Entry 9C3U (X-ray diffraction, 2.77 A resolution); this record covers chains A and F of the 6 polymer chains in the assembly.

# Chain A
Molecule: Methyltransferase
From: Burkholderia cenocepacia
Notes: EC 2.1.1.-
Reference sequence: A0A8I1DKW0 (A0A8I1DKW0_BURCE); residues 30-278 here correspond to UniProt positions 29-277 (UniProt number = residue number - 1)
Chain sequence (249 residues; numbered 30 to 278; the number before each row is that of its first residue):
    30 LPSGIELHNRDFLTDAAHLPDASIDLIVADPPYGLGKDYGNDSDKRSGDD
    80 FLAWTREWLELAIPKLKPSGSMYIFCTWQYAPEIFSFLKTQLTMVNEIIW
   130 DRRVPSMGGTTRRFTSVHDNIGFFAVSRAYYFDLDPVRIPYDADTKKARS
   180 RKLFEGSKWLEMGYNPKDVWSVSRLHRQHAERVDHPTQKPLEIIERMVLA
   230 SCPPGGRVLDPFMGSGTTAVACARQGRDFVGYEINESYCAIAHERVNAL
Unresolved in the structure: 69
Small-molecule neighbours: sinefungin (SFG): Arg39, Asp40, Phe41, Leu42, Asp59, Pro60, Pro61, Tyr68, Asn70, Ser72, His214, Thr216, Gln217, Lys218, Pro240, Phe241, Met242, Gly243, Ser244, Thr246, Tyr261, Glu262, Ile263, Asn264, Tyr267

# Chain F
Molecule: DNA2
Sequence (14 nucleotides; each row starts with the number of its first residue):
     1 ATGGCTAGTAAACA

# Interface between chain A and chain F
Contacting residue pairs (23):
  Arg132(A) with DA11(F), sugar contact; DA12(F), salt bridge to the phosphate
  Val133(A) with DA10(F), base contact; DA11(F), sugar contact
  Pro134(A) with DA10(F), sugar contact; DA11(F), sugar contact
  Met136(A) with DT9(F), base contact; DA10(F), base contact
  Gly137(A) with DG8(F), hydrogen bond to the base; DT9(F), hydrogen bond to the base
  Gly138(A) with DG8(F), sugar contact; DT9(F), hydrogen bond to the base
  Thr139(A) with DT9(F), sugar contact
  Thr140(A) with DG8(F), phosphate contact
  Thr144(A) with DT9(F), phosphate contact; DA10(F), phosphate contact
  Ser202(A) with DA12(F), sugar contact
  Arg203(A) with DA11(F), base contact
  His205(A) with DA12(F), base contact; DC13(F), hydrogen bond to the base
  Gln207(A) with DA14(F), sugar contact
  His208(A) with DC13(F), sugar contact
  Ala209(A) with DA14(F), phosphate contact
Interface residues without a listed pair, chain F (8 interface residues in all): DA7

# Overview
Chain A and chain F form an interface of 15 and 8 residues respectively; the contacts include 4 hydrogen bonds
and 1 salt bridge. Among the polar pairs are Gly137(A)-DG8(F), Gly137(A)-DT9(F) and Gly138(A)-DT9(F). Ligands
of chain A: sinefungin.
Here chain A is Methyltransferase (Burkholderia cenocepacia) and chain F is DNA2. Entry 9C3U (Crystal
structure of DNA N6-Adenine Methyltransferase M.BceJIV from Burkholderia cenocepacia in complex with duplex
DNA substrate ...) was determined by X-ray diffraction, deposited together with 8URK, 9C3S and 9C3T.
